PDB entry 8S35 | electron microscopy, 2.90 A resolution | chains J and M of the 12 polymer chains in the assembly

[Chain J]
Molecule: Nts-DNA
Sequence (60 nucleotides; each row starts with the number of its first residue; numbers below 1 keep their minus sign (DG-11 is residue -11)):
   -11 GAGGAGGCCA AGATCTCAAT TTCGTACAAG AAATCCTTTG AGATGAAGCT GGAGGGAGGG
Unresolved in the structure: -11 to -10, 29-48

[Chain M]
Molecule: DEAD/DEAH box helicase
Source organism: Klebsiella pneumoniae
Reference sequence: A0A422ZM74 (A0A422ZM74_KLEPN); residues 1-624 here = UniProt positions 1-624
Chain sequence (624 residues; numbered 1 to 624; the number before each row is that of its first residue):
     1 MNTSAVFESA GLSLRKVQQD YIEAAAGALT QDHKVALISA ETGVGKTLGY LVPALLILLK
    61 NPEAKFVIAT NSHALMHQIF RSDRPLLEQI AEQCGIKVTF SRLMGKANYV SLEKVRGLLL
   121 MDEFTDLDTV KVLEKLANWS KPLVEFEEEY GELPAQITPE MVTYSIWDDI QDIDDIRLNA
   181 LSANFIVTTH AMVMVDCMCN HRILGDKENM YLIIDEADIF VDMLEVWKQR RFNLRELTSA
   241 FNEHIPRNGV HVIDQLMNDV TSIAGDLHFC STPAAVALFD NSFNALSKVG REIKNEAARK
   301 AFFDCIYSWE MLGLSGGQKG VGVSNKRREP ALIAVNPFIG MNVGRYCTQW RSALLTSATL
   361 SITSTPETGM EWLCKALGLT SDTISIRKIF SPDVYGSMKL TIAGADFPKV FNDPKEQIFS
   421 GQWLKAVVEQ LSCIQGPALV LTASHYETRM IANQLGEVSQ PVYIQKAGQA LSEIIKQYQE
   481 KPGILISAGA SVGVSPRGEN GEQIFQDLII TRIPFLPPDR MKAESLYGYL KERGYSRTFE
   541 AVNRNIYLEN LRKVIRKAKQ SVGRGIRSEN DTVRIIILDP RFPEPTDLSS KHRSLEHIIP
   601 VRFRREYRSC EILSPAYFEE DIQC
Sequence notes: conflict Glu292 (Lys in A0A422ZM74), Asn412 (Asp in A0A422ZM74), Gly421 (Asp in A0A422ZM74), Gln435 (His in A0A422ZM74), Phe618 (Cys in A0A422ZM74)

[Chain J / chain M interface]
Contacting residue pairs - 69 pairs, chain J then chain M:
  DC11(J) with Arg544(M), base contact; Tyr547(M), hydrogen bond to the base
  DG12(J) with Phe515(M), phosphate contact; Leu516(M), sugar contact; Pro518(M), base contact; Tyr547(M), sugar contact; Arg581(M), hydrogen bond to the phosphate; His592(M), phosphate contact
  DT13(J) with Phe411(M), phosphate contact; Pro414(M), base contact; Lys415(M), hydrogen bond to the base; Gln417(M), base contact; Arg512(M), salt bridge to the phosphate; Phe515(M), sugar contact; Leu516(M), sugar contact; Pro517(M), sugar contact; Pro518(M), base contact; Arg520(M), base contact; Arg581(M), salt bridge to the phosphate
  DA14(J) with Thr272(M), base contact; Pro273(M), base contact; Gln417(M), phosphate contact; Ser444(M), phosphate contact; Arg512(M), salt bridge to the phosphate; Phe515(M), sugar contact; Pro517(M), base contact
  DC15(J) with Ser271(M), hydrogen bond to the base; Ala443(M), sugar contact; Ser444(M), phosphate contact; His445(M), hydrogen bond to the phosphate
  DA16(J) with Leu267(M), base contact; Phe269(M), hydrogen bond to the base; Cys270(M), base contact; His445(M), salt bridge to the phosphate; Ala490(M), hydrogen bond to the phosphate
  DA17(J) with Met223(M), base contact; Val226(M), base contact; His268(M), base contact; Asn325(M), hydrogen bond to the base
  DG18(J) with Asn71(M), phosphate contact; His73(M), hydrogen bond to the phosphate; Asn108(M), hydrogen bond to the phosphate; Asn325(M), hydrogen bond to the base
  DA19(J) with Gly105(M), hydrogen bond to the phosphate; Lys106(M), phosphate contact; Asn108(M), hydrogen bond to the phosphate; Thr189(M), hydrogen bond to the phosphate; Ala191(M), base contact; Trp227(M), base contact
  DA20(J) with Lys106(M), salt bridge to the phosphate; Ala107(M), phosphate contact; Val195(M), sugar contact; Cys199(M), sugar contact; Arg202(M), base contact; Ile203(M), base contact
  DA21(J) with Val195(M), phosphate contact; Met198(M), phosphate contact; Cys199(M), hydrogen bond to the phosphate; Arg202(M), base contact
  DT22(J) with Met198(M), phosphate contact; Arg202(M), base contact; Arg231(M), salt bridge to the phosphate
  DC23(J) with Arg231(M), salt bridge to the phosphate; Arg327(M), phosphate contact
  DC24(J) with Trp167(M), base contact; Lys326(M), salt bridge to the phosphate; Arg327(M), salt bridge to the phosphate
  DT25(J) with Trp167(M), base contact
  DT26(J) with Trp167(M), base contact
Interface residues without a listed pair, chain M (53 interface residues in all): Ser72, Met104, Met192, Arg230, Gly489, Asn543, Lys591

[Overview]
16 residues of chain J face 53 of chain M across their interface; the contacts include 15 hydrogen bonds and 9
salt bridges. Polar pairs include DC11(J)-Tyr547(M), DT13(J)-Lys415(M) and DC15(J)-Ser271(M).
Chain J is Nts-DNA and chain M is DEAD/DEAH box helicase (Klebsiella pneumoniae); the structure, DNA-bound
Type IV-A3 CRISPR effector in complex with DinG helicase from K. pneumoniae (state I), was determined by
electron microscopy, deposited together with 8RC2, 8RC3, 8RFJ, 8S36 and 8S37.
